PDB entry 9F3U | electron microscopy, 3.00 A resolution | chains D and S of the 7 polymer chains in the assembly

# Chain D
Name: Large T antigen
Organism: Betapolyomavirus macacae
Notes: EC 3.6.4.-
Reference sequence: P03070 (LT_SV40); residues 266-627 here = UniProt positions 266-627
Sequence (362 residues; numbered 266 to 627; the number before each row is that of its first residue):
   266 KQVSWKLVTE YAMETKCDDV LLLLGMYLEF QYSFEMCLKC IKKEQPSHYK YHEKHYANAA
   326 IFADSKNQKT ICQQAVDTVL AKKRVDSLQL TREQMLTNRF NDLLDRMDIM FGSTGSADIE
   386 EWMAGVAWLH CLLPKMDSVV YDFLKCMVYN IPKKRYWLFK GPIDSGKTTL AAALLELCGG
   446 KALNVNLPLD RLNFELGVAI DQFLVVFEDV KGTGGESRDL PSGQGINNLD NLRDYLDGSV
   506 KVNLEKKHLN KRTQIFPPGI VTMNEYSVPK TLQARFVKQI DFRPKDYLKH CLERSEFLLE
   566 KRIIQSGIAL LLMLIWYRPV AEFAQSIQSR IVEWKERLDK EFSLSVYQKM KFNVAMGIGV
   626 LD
Curated features (UniProtKB/Swiss-Prot):
  - binding site (Zn(2+)): Cys-302, Cys-305, His-313, His-317
  - binding site (ATP): Gly-426 to Thr-433
Small-molecule neighbours:
  - ATP (adenosine-5'-triphosphate), molecule 1: Trp-393, Leu-397, Pro-427, Ile-428, Asp-429, Ser-430, Gly-431, Lys-432, Thr-433, Thr-434, Asp-474, Asn-529, Arg-548, Pro-549, Lys-550, Leu-553, Lys-554, Leu-557, Leu-564
  - ATP, molecule 2: Lys-418, Arg-498, Asp-499

# Chain S
Molecule: 8-nt DNA strand
Sequence (8 nucleotides; each row starts with the number of its first residue):
     1 TTTTTTTT

# Chain D / chain S interface
Residue-residue contacts (9; chain D residue first):
  Arg-456(D) / DT6(S)  salt bridge to the phosphate
  Arg-456(D) / DT7(S)  base contact
  Phe-459(D) / DT5(S)  phosphate contact
  Lys-511(D) / DT5(S)  phosphate contact
  Lys-512(D) / DT5(S)  phosphate contact
  Lys-512(D) / DT6(S)  salt bridge to the phosphate
  His-513(D) / DT3(S)  base contact
  His-513(D) / DT4(S)  hydrogen bond to the base
  His-513(D) / DT5(S)  hydrogen bond to the phosphate
Interface residues without a listed pair, chain D (6 interface residues in all): Glu-510

# Overview
6 residues of chain D and 5 residues of chain S are in contact, with 2 hydrogen bonds and 2 salt bridges.
Polar contacts include His-513(D)/DT4(S), His-513(D)/DT5(S) and Arg-456(D)/DT6(S). Ligands of chain D: ATP.
Chain D is Large T antigen (Betapolyomavirus macacae) and chain S is an 8-nt DNA strand; the structure, Active
SV40 LTAg complex with DNA (3D variability component_001, frame_010), was determined by electron microscopy
(same publication as 9EVH, 9EVP, 9F3T, 9F5I, 9F73, 9F74 and 14 further entries).
